Entry 5L5U (X-ray diffraction, 2.60 A resolution); this record covers chains H and Z of the 28 polymer chains in the assembly.

Chain H:
Protein: Proteasome subunit beta type-2
Source organism: Saccharomyces cerevisiae (strain ATCC 204508 / S288c)
Notes: EC 3.4.25.1
UniProtKB: P25043 (PSB2_YEAST); residues 1-232 here correspond to UniProt positions 30-261 (UniProt number = residue number + 29)
Chain sequence (232 residues; row label = number of the first residue in the row):
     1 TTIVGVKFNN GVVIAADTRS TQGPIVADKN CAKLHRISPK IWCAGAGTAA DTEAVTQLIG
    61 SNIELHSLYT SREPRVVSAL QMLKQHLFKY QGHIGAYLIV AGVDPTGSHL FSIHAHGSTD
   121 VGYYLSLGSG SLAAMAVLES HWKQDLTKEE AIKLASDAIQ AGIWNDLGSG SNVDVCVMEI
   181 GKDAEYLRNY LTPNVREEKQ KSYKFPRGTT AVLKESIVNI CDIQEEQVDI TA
Disordered / not traced: 227-232
Covalent attachments: compound 04C linked to T1
Residues lining bound ligands: 04C (1,2,4-trideoxy-4-methyl-2-{[N-(morpholin-4-ylacetyl)-L-alanyl-O-methyl-L-tyrosyl]amino}-1-phenyl-D-xylitol): R19, S20, T21, Q22, C31, K33, H35, G45, A46, G47, T48, A49, T52, G128, S129, G168
UniProt features mapped onto this chain:
  - active site: T1 (Nucleophile)

Chain Z:
Protein: Proteasome subunit beta type-6, Proteasome subunit beta type-1
Source organism: Saccharomyces cerevisiae (strain ATCC 204508 / S288c)
Notes: EC 3.4.25.1
UniProtKB: chimeric construct of P23724, P20618: residues 1-96 from P23724 (PSB6_YEAST) positions 20-115 (UniProt number = residue number + 19); residues 97-111 from P20618 positions 124-138 (UniProt number = residue number + 27); residues 112-117 from P23724 (PSB6_YEAST) positions 131-136 (UniProt number = residue number + 19); residues 118-133 from P20618 positions 145-160 (UniProt number = residue number + 27); residues 134-222 from P23724 (PSB6_YEAST) positions 153-241 (UniProt number = residue number + 19)
Chain sequence (222 residues; each row starts with the number of its first residue):
     1 QFNPYGDNGG TILGIAGEDF AVLAGDTRNI TDYSINSRYE PKVFDCGDNI VMSANGFAAD
    61 GDALVKRFKN SVKWYHFDHN DKKLSINSAA RNIQHLLYSR RFFPYYVYNI IAGLDEDGKG
   121 AVYSFDPVGS YQREQCRAGG AAASLIMPFL DNQVNFKNQY EPGTNGKVKK PLKYLSVEEV
   181 IKLVRDSFTS ATERHIQVGD GLEILIVTKD GVRKEFYELK RD
Ion coordination: Mg2+: T192, H195, V198
Residues lining bound ligands: 04C (1,2,4-trideoxy-4-methyl-2-{[N-(morpholin-4-ylacetyl)-L-alanyl-O-methyl-L-tyrosyl]amino}-1-phenyl-D-xylitol): S124, F125, D126, S130, Q132, E134, R137
UniProt features mapped onto this chain:
  - modified residue: Y123 (Phosphotyrosine)

How chain H and chain Z interact:
Contacting residue pairs - 59 pairs, chain H then chain Z:
  R19(H) with I196(Z); D222(Z), salt bridge
  P24(H) with R194(Z); H195(Z); I196(Z), hydrogen bond (backbone-backbone)
  I25(H) with R194(Z); H195(Z)
  V26(H) with E193(Z); R194(Z), hydrogen bond (backbone-backbone); I196(Z), hydrophobic
  A27(H) with R194(Z), hydrogen bond (backbone-side chain)
  K29(H) with E193(Z), salt bridge; R194(Z)
  I163(H) with D222(Z)
  W164(H) with I35(Z); R38(Z), hydrogen bond (backbone-side chain); R221(Z); D222(Z)
  N165(H) with Y33(Z); R38(Z)
  D166(H) with Y33(Z); D222(Z)
  L167(H) with I30(Z), hydrophobic; D32(Z); Y33(Z), hydrogen bond (backbone-backbone); I35(Z), hydrophobic; I196(Z)
  G168(H) with Y33(Z)
  S169(H) with D222(Z)
  G170(H) with D222(Z)
  S171(H) with D222(Z), hydrogen bond (backbone-side chain)
  N194(H) with K220(Z), hydrogen bond (backbone-side chain); D222(Z)
  R196(H) with T189(Z); S190(Z); E193(Z)
  E197(H) with R185(Z), salt bridge
  K199(H) with D186(Z)
  Q200(H) with K182(Z); R185(Z), hydrogen bond; D186(Z), hydrogen bond (backbone-side chain)
  K201(H) with E179(Z); D186(Z), hydrogen bond (backbone-side chain)
  Y203(H) with F149(Z); Q153(Z); L183(Z); D186(Z), hydrogen bond
  F205(H) with N152(Z); Q153(Z); Q159(Z)
  P206(H) with P162(Z), hydrophobic
  R207(H) with P162(Z)
  G208(H) with P162(Z)
  T209(H) with N158(Z); Q159(Z); Y160(Z), hydrogen bond (backbone-backbone)
  A211(H) with Y160(Z), hydrophobic; G166(Z)
  V212(H) with N165(Z)
Interface residues without a listed pair, chain H (34 interface residues in all): T21, G23, D28, V195, T210
Interface residues without a listed pair, chain Z (34 interface residues in all): R28, S34, L145, E161, Q197, E218

Overview:
The chain H/chain Z interface involves 34 residues from each chain; the contacts include 12 hydrogen bonds and
3 salt bridges. Polar pairs include R19(H)-D222(Z), K29(H)-E193(Z) and E197(H)-R185(Z). Chain Z binds compound
04C. Covalently linked compound 04C: at T1(H).
Chain H is Proteasome subunit beta type-2 and chain Z is Proteasome subunit beta type-6, Proteasome subunit
beta type-1, both from Saccharomyces cerevisiae (strain ATCC 204508 / S288c); the structure, Yeast 20S
proteasome with human beta5i (1-138; V31M) and human beta6 (97-111; 118-133) in complex with ..., was
determined by X-ray diffraction (same publication as 5L52, 5L54, 5L55, 5L5A, 5L5B, 5L5D and 30 further
entries).
